PDB entry 8T4J | electron microscopy, 3.90 A resolution | chains A and C of the 3 polymer chains in the assembly

# Chain A
Protein: Antigen peptide transporter 1
Organism: Homo sapiens
Reference sequence: Q03518 (TAP1_HUMAN); residues 1-748 here correspond to UniProt positions 61-808 (UniProt number = residue number + 60)
Amino-acid sequence (748 residues; each row starts with the number of its first residue):
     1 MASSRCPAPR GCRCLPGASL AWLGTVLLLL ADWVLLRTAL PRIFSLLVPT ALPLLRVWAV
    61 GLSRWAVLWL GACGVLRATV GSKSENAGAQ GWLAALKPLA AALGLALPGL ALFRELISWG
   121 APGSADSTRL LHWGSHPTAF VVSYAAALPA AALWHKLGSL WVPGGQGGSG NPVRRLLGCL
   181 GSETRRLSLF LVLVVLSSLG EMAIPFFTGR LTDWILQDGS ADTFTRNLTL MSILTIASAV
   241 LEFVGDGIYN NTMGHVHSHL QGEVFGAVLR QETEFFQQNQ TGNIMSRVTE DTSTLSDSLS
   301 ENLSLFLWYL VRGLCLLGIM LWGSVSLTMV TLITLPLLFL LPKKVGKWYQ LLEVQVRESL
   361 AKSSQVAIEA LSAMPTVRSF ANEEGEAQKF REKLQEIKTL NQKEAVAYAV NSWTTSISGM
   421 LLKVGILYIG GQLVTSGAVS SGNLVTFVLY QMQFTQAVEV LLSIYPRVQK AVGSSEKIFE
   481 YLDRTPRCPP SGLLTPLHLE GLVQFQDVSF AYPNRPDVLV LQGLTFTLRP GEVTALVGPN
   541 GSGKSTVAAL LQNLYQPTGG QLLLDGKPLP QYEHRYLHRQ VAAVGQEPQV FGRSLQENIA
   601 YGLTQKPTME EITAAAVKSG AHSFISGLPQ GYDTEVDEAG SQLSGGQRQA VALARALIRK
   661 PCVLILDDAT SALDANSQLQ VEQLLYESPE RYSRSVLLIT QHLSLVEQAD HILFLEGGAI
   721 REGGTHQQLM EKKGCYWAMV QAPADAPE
Unresolved in the structure: 1-172, 275-284, 485-491, 742-748

# Chain C
Protein: HLA-B35 specific peptide
Amino-acid sequence (14 residues; row label = number of the first residue in the row):
     1 LPAVVGLSPG EQEY
Unresolved in the structure: 5-10

# Chain A / chain C interface
Residue-residue contacts (9; chain A residue first):
  Asp-246(A) with Leu-1(C)
  Ser-304(A) with Leu-1(C)
  Leu-305(A) with Leu-1(C); Pro-2(C)
  Trp-308(A) with Leu-1(C)
  Tyr-309(A) with Leu-1(C); Pro-2(C); Ala-3(C), hydrogen bond (side chain-backbone)
  Tyr-408(A) with Tyr-14(C)
Also at the interface, not in a pair above, chain A (8 interface residues in all): Glu-242, Val-460

# Summary
The interface between chain A and chain C involves 8 residues on one side and 4 on the other; the contacts
include 1 hydrogen bond. Its one hydrogen-bonded contact is Tyr-309(A)/Ala-3(C).
Here chain A is Antigen peptide transporter 1 (Homo sapiens) and chain C is HLA-B35 specific peptide. Entry
8T4J (Transporter associated with antigen processing (TAP) bound to the 14-mer peptide LPAVVGLSPGEQEY) was
determined by electron microscopy (same publication as 8T46, 8T4E, 8T4F, 8T4G, 8T4H and 8T4I).
